Entry 7NVG (electron microscopy, 3.70 A resolution); this record covers chains A2 and B2 of the 147 polymer chains in the assembly.

== Chain A2 (and B2) ==
Molecule: Flagellar biosynthetic protein FliP
Organism: Salmonella enterica subsp. enterica serovar Typhimurium
Notes: chain B2 of this document is another copy of the same molecule, construct and numbering; everything in this record applies to it too
Reference sequence: A0A0D6FLD2 (A0A0D6FLD2_SALTM); residues 1-245 here = UniProt positions 1-245
Chain sequence (245 residues; numbered 1 to 245; the number before each row is that of its first residue):
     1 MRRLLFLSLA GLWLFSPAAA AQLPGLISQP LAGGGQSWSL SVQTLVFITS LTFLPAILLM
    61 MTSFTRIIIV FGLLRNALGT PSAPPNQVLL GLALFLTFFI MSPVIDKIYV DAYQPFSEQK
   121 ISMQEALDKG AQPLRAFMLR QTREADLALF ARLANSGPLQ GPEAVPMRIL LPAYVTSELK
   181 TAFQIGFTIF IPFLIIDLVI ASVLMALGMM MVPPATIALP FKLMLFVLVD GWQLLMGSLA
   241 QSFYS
Unresolved in the structure: 1-36

== Chain A2 / chain B2 interface ==
Contacting residue pairs - 46 pairs, chain A2 then chain B2:
  Thr-80(A2) with Asn-76(B2), hydrogen bond
  Ser-82(A2) with Ile-69(B2); Leu-73(B2); Asn-76(B2)
  Pro-84(A2) with Met-60(B2), hydrophobic
  Gln-87(A2) with Ala-56(B2); Met-60(B2)
  Val-88(A2) with Met-60(B2), hydrophobic; Thr-65(B2); Val-175(B2), hydrophobic; Leu-179(B2), hydrophobic
  Leu-92(A2) with Pro-172(B2), hydrophobic; Thr-176(B2)
  Phe-98(A2) with Arg-168(B2)
  Phe-99(A2) with Phe-150(B2), hydrophobic; Leu-153(B2), hydrophobic; Ala-154(B2), hydrophobic; Arg-168(B2); Ile-169(B2), hydrophobic; Pro-172(B2), hydrophobic
  Leu-207(A2) with Met-205(B2)
  Gly-208(A2) with Met-205(B2)
  Met-209(A2) with Ala-201(B2), hydrophobic; Ser-202(B2)
  Met-210(A2) with Met-210(B2); Met-211(B2), hydrophobic
  Met-211(A2) with Met-211(B2); Val-212(B2); Pro-213(B2); Pro-214(B2)
  Val-212(A2) with Ala-201(B2), hydrophobic; Pro-214(B2), hydrophobic
  Ile-217(A2) with Leu-194(B2), hydrophobic
  Leu-219(A2) with Phe-190(B2), hydrophobic
  Pro-220(A2) with Phe-187(B2); Phe-190(B2), hydrophobic
  Leu-223(A2) with Leu-73(B2), hydrophobic
  Met-224(A2) with Phe-187(B2), hydrophobic
  Val-227(A2) with Lys-180(B2), hydrogen bond (backbone-side chain); Gln-184(B2)
  Trp-232(A2) with Leu-179(B2); Phe-183(B2)
  Gln-233(A2) with Asp-146(B2), hydrogen bond; Leu-149(B2); Lys-180(B2)
  Met-236(A2) with Phe-150(B2), hydrophobic
Other interface residues (no listed pair), chain A2 (33 interface residues in all): Leu-78, Phe-95, Leu-96, Leu-204, Pro-213, Phe-221, Phe-226, Asp-230, Gly-237, Ala-240
Other interface residues (no listed pair), chain B2 (37 interface residues in all): Gly-72, Arg-143, Ala-145, Leu-171, Leu-198, Ala-215

== Summary ==
Chain A2 and chain B2 form an interface of 33 and 37 residues respectively; the contacts include 3 hydrogen
bonds. Polar contacts include Thr-80(A2)/Asn-76(B2), Val-227(A2)/Lys-180(B2) and Gln-233(A2)/Asp-146(B2).
Both chains are Flagellar biosynthetic protein FliP (Salmonella enterica subsp. enterica serovar Typhimurium).
Entry 7NVG (Salmonella flagellar basal body refined in C1 map) was determined by electron microscopy together
with 7BGL, 7BHQ, 7BIN, 7BJ2 and 7BK0 from the same study.
